Entry 4PSX (X-ray diffraction, 2.51 A resolution); this record covers chains B and Y of the 4 polymer chains in the assembly.

== Chain B ==
Molecule: Histone acetyltransferase type B subunit 2
From: Saccharomyces cerevisiae
Reference sequence: P39984 (HAT2_YEAST); residue numbers follow UniProt; this construct covers 8-389
Chain sequence (401 residues; row label = number of the first residue in the row):
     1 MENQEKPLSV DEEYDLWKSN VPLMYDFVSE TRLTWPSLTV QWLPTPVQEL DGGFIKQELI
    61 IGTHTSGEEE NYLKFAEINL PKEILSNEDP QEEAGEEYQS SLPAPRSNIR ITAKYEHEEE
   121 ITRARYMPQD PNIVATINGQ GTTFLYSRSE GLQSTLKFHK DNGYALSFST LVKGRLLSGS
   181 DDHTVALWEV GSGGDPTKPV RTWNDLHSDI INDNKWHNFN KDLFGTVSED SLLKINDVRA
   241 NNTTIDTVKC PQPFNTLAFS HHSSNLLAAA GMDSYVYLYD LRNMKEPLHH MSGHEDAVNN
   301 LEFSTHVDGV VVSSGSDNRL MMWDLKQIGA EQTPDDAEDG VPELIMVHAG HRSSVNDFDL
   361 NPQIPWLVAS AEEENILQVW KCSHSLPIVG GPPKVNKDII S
Not modelled in the structure: 1-7, 86-106, 390-401
Sequence notes: expression tag (1-7, 390-401); engineered mutation Thr143 (Val in P39984)
Swiss-Prot annotation at these positions:
  - region: Asp335 to Asp339 (Interaction with the histone H4 N-terminus)
  - site: Leu266 (Important for interaction with HAT1)
  - mutagenesis: Leu266 (L266E: Abolishes interaction with HAT1)
What the authors report for this chain:
  - conformationally variable residues (side-chain flip): Arg123, Arg125

== Chain Y ==
Molecule: Histone H3
From: Saccharomyces cerevisiae S288c
Reference sequence: P61830 (H3_YEAST); residues 1-15 here correspond to UniProt positions 2-16 (UniProt number = residue number + 1)
Chain sequence (15 residues; numbered 1 to 15; the number before each row is that of its first residue):
     1 ARTKQTARKS TGGKA
Not modelled in the structure: 13-15
Swiss-Prot annotation at these positions:
  - modified residue: Lys4 (N6,N6,N6-trimethyllysine), Lys9 (N6-acetyllysine), Ser10 (Phosphoserine), Lys14 (N6,N6-dimethyllysine)
What the authors report for this chain:
  - post-translational modification sites: Arg2

== How chain B and chain Y interact ==
Pairs across the interface (35; chain B residue first):
  Leu33(B) - Ser10(Y)  hydrogen bond (backbone-side chain)
  Thr34(B) - Arg8(Y)
  Thr34(B) - Lys9(Y)
  Thr34(B) - Ser10(Y)
  Trp35(B) - Ala7(Y)  hydrophobic
  Trp35(B) - Arg8(Y)
  Trp35(B) - Lys9(Y)
  Pro36(B) - Gln5(Y)
  Pro36(B) - Ala7(Y)  hydrophobic
  Pro36(B) - Arg8(Y)
  Leu38(B) - Gln5(Y)
  His64(B) - Gln5(Y)  hydrogen bond (side chain-backbone)
  His64(B) - Ala7(Y)
  Thr65(B) - Ala7(Y)
  Ser66(B) - Thr6(Y)
  Ser66(B) - Ala7(Y)  hydrogen bond (side chain-backbone)
  Glu69(B) - Lys9(Y)  salt bridge
  Glu120(B) - Lys4(Y)  salt bridge
  Thr122(B) - Lys4(Y)
  Gly139(B) - Lys4(Y)
  Asn162(B) - Lys4(Y)  hydrogen bond
  Tyr164(B) - Arg2(Y)
  Tyr164(B) - Lys4(Y)
  Asn212(B) - Ala1(Y)  hydrogen bond (side chain-backbone)
  Asn212(B) - Arg2(Y)  hydrogen bond (backbone-side chain)
  Asp213(B) - Arg2(Y)
  Glu229(B) - Ala1(Y)
  Asn255(B) - Ala1(Y)
  Asn255(B) - Arg2(Y)  hydrogen bond (backbone-side chain)
  Met272(B) - Ala1(Y)  hydrophobic
  Asn299(B) - Arg2(Y)  hydrogen bond (backbone-side chain)
  Asn356(B) - Gln5(Y)  hydrogen bond
  Glu373(B) - Gln5(Y)  hydrogen bond (backbone-side chain)
  Asn375(B) - Arg8(Y)  hydrogen bond (side chain-backbone)
  Asn375(B) - Lys9(Y)
Other interface residues (no listed pair), chain B (26 interface residues in all): Arg32, Thr256, Asn300
From the paper, about this interface:
  - specific contacts: Glu69(B)-Lys9(Y) (salt bridge), Asn162(B)-Lys4(Y) (hydrogen bond), Asn212(B)-Arg2(Y) (hydrogen bond), Asp213(B)-Arg2(Y)

== Overview ==
26 residues of chain B and 9 residues of chain Y are in contact, with 11 hydrogen bonds and 2 salt bridges.
Polar pairs include Glu69(B)-Lys9(Y), Glu120(B)-Lys4(Y) and Leu33(B)-Ser10(Y). The paper describes a salt
bridge between Glu69(B) and Lys9(Y); hydrogen bonds between Asn162(B) and Lys4(Y) and Asn212(B) and Arg2(Y); a
contact between Asp213(B) and Arg2(Y). From the paper: a modification site at Arg2(Y); conformational
variability at Arg123(B) and Arg125(B).
Here chain B is Histone acetyltransferase type B subunit 2 (Saccharomyces cerevisiae) and chain Y is Histone
H3 (Saccharomyces cerevisiae S288c). Entry 4PSX (Crystal structure of histone acetyltransferase complex) was
determined by X-ray diffraction together with 4PSW from the same study.
